PDB entry 1R4N | X-ray diffraction, 3.60 A resolution | chains A and B of the 3 polymer chains in the assembly

# Chain A
Molecule: amyloid beta precursor protein-binding protein 1
Source organism: Homo sapiens
UniProt: Q13564 (ULA1_HUMAN); residue numbers follow UniProt; this construct covers 1-253, 259-534
Amino-acid sequence (529 residues; numbered 1 to 534; 5 numbers in that range are skipped by the numbering (no residue carries them; nothing is unmodelled there); the number before each row is that of its first residue):
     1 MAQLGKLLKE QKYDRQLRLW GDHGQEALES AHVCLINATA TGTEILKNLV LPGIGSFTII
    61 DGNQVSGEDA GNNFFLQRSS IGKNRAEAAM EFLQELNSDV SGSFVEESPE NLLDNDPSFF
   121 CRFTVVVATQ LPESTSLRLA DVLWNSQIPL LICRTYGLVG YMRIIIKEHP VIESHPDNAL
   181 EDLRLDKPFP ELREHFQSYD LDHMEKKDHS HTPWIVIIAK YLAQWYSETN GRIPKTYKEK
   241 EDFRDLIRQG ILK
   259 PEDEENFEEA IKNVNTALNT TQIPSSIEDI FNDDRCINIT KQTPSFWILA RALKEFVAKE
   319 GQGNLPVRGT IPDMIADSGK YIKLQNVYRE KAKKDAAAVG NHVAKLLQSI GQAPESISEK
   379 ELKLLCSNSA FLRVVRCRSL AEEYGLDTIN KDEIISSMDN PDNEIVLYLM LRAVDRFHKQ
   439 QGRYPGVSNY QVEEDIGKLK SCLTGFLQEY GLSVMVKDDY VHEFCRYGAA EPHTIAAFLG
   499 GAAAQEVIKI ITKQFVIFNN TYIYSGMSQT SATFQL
Unresolved in the structure: 1-5, 200-207
UniProt features mapped onto this chain:
  - region: Asp331 to Asn344 (Interaction with UBA3)
  - site: His211 (Interaction with UBA3)
  - modified residue: Ala2 (N-acetylalanine), Lys6 (N6-acetyllysine), Lys341 (N6-acetyllysine)
  - natural variant: Leu49 (L49F: In NEDFIH; uncertain significance), Arg85 (R85Q: In NEDFIH; uncertain significance), Cys294 (C294W: In NEDFIH; uncertain significance), Arg430 (R430Q: In NEDFIH; uncertain significance)
  - mutagenesis: Asp331 (D331A: Impairs the formation of the NEDD8-UBA3 thioester)
From the paper describing this entry:
  - binding site for the ligand ATP: Arg15
  - catalytic residues: Arg15 (proposed by the authors, not directly observed)

# Chain B
Molecule: ubiquitin-activating enzyme E1C
Source organism: Homo sapiens
UniProt: Q8TBC4 (UBA3_HUMAN); the author numbering skips numbers that UniProt does not, so the offset changes along the chain: 12-396 = UniProt 33-417; 600-608 = UniProt 418-426; 693-706 = UniProt 427-440; 800-802 = UniProt 441-443; 1 more segments
Amino-acid sequence (431 residues; each row starts with the number of its first residue; note: 476 numbers in that range are skipped by the numbering (no residue carries them; nothing is unmodelled there)):
    12 DWEGRWNHVK KFLERSGPFT HPDFEPSTES LQFLLDTCKV LVIGAGGLGC ELLKNLALSG
    72 FRQIHVIDMD TIDVSNLNRQ FLFRPKDIGR PKAEVAAEFL NDRVPNCNVV PHFNKIQDFN
   132 DTFYRQFHII VCGLDSIIAR RWINGMLISL LNYEDGVLDP SSIVPLIDGG TEGFKGNARV
   192 ILPGMTACIE CTLELYPPQV NFPMATIASM PRLPEHCIEY VRMLQWPKEQ PFGEGVPLDG
   252 DDPEHIQWIF QKSLERASQY NIRGVTYRLT QGVVKRIIPA VASTNAVIAA VCATEVFKIA
   312 TSAYIPLNNY LVFNDVDGLY TYTFEAERKE NCPACSQLPQ NIQFSPSAKL QEVLDYLTNS
   372 ASLQMKSPAI TATLEGKNRT LYLQS
   600 VTSIEERTR
   693 PNLSKTLKEL GLVD
   800 GQE
   899 LAVADVTTPQ TVLFKLHFTS
Unresolved in the structure: 385-388, 693-699, 899, 918
Construct notes: engineered mutation Ala150 (Cys237 in Q8TBC4)
Ligand contacts: ATP (adenosine-5'-triphosphate): Gly55, Ala56, Gly57, Asp79, Met80, Asp81, Asn87, Arg90, Gln91, Lys103, Asn125, Lys126, Ile127, Gln128, Gly144, Leu145, Asp146, Ser147, Ala150, Ile288, Ile289
UniProt features mapped onto this chain:
  - region: His32 to Cys49 (Interaction with UBE2M N-terminus), Arg136 to Ile140 (Interaction with UBE2M N-terminus), Pro171 to Met196 (Interaction with UBE2M N-terminus), Leu206 to Pro208 (Interaction with NEDD8), Met221 to His227 (Interaction with NAE1), Tyr271 to Arg274 (Interaction with NAE1), Ile310 to Pro317 (Interaction with UBE2M N-terminus), Tyr331 to Glu336 (Interaction with NEDD8)
  - site: Arg190 (Determines specificity for NEDD8)
From the paper describing this entry:
  - binding site for ATP: Ala56, Gly57, Asp79, Met80, Asp81, Asn87, Arg90, Gln91, Lys103, Ile127, Gln128, Leu145, Asp146, Ala150
  - catalytic residues: Arg90, Lys103, Asp146 (proposed by the authors, not directly observed)
  - specificity-determining residues: Arg190
  - mutagenesis - R190Q: increased catalytic activity on ubiquitin
  - mutagenesis - R190Q: increased catalytic activity on NEDD8 A72R mutant

# Chain A / chain B interface
Contacting residue pairs - 151 pairs, chain A then chain B:
  Glu10(A) with Arg279(B), salt bridge
  Gln11(A) with Ser86(B)
  Lys12(A) with Asn89(B)
  Asp14(A) with Gln282(B)
  Arg15(A) with Ser86(B), hydrogen bond; Arg90(B); Ile288(B); Pro290(B); Ala291(B), hydrogen bond (backbone-backbone)
  Gln16(A) with Asn89(B); Ala291(B); Val292(B)
  Leu17(A) with Arg279(B)
  Arg18(A) with Arg279(B), hydrogen bond (side chain-backbone); Gln282(B); Gly283(B); Ile288(B)
  Leu19(A) with Phe185(B), hydrophobic; Pro290(B), hydrophobic; Val292(B), hydrophobic
  Asp22(A) with Arg279(B), salt bridge
  Glu44(A) with Glu62(B); Lys65(B), salt bridge
  Lys47(A) with Glu62(B), salt bridge; Lys65(B)
  Asn48(A) with Ala293(B); Ala297(B)
  Leu51(A) with Asn89(B); Phe92(B), hydrophobic
  Gly67(A) with Trp13(B), hydrogen bond (backbone-side chain); Glu14(B)
  Glu68(A) with Gly15(B); Asn18(B); His19(B)
  Ala70(A) with Trp13(B), hydrophobic
  Gly71(A) with Trp13(B); Arg16(B)
  Asn72(A) with His19(B), hydrogen bond
  Phe74(A) with Lys65(B); Leu69(B); Phe92(B), hydrophobic; Leu93(B), hydrophobic; Phe110(B), hydrophobic; Arg114(B), hydrogen bond (backbone-side chain)
  Gln77(A) with Asp113(B); Arg114(B)
  Arg78(A) with Asp12(B), salt bridge; Trp13(B)
  Phe92(A) with Arg114(B)
  Glu95(A) with Arg95(B), salt bridge
  Leu96(A) with Phe92(B), hydrophobic; Arg95(B)
  Leu158(A) with Phe23(B), hydrophobic; Tyr315(B), hydrophobic
  Met162(A) with Leu330(B), hydrophobic
  Asp177(A) with Lys186(B), salt bridge; Asn325(B); Val327(B)
  His211(A) with Met221(B)
  Asp331(A) with Arg223(B), salt bridge; Leu224(B); His227(B)
  Met332(A) with Arg223(B), hydrogen bond (backbone-side chain)
  Ile333(A) with Arg223(B)
  Ala334(A) with Met221(B); Arg223(B), hydrogen bond (backbone-side chain)
  Ser336(A) with Met221(B); Pro222(B), hydrogen bond (side chain-backbone); Tyr271(B)
  Tyr339(A) with Arg223(B)
  Ile340(A) with Tyr271(B); Asn272(B); Ile273(B), hydrophobic
  Arg347(A) with Arg274(B)
  Arg391(A) with Asp328(B), salt bridge
  Gly444(A) with Arg26(B), hydrogen bond (backbone-side chain)
  Val445(A) with Lys22(B); Arg26(B), hydrogen bond (backbone-side chain)
  Ser446(A) with Arg26(B), hydrogen bond (backbone-side chain)
  Asn447(A) with Glu25(B); Arg26(B)
  Asp477(A) with Pro29(B); Phe30(B)
  Tyr478(A) with Phe30(B), hydrophobic
  His480(A) with Pro29(B)
  Glu481(A) with Pro29(B); Phe30(B); Tyr315(B), hydrogen bond
  Cys483(A) with Arg26(B), hydrogen bond (backbone-side chain)
  Arg484(A) with Lys22(B); Phe23(B), hydrogen bond (side chain-backbone); Arg26(B), hydrogen bond (backbone-side chain); Ser27(B); Gly28(B); Ala314(B), hydrogen bond (side chain-backbone); Tyr315(B), hydrogen bond
  Tyr485(A) with Lys22(B); Tyr315(B)
  Gly486(A) with Lys22(B); Arg26(B)
  Ala488(A) with Lys22(B)
  Glu489(A) with His19(B)
  Pro490(A) with Phe23(B), hydrophobic
  His491(A) with Lys65(B), hydrogen bond; Asn66(B); Leu69(B)
  Thr492(A) with Asn66(B); Ser70(B); Ala301(B); Ala304(B); Thr305(B), hydrogen bond
  Ala495(A) with Asn66(B); Ala301(B), hydrophobic
  Phe496(A) with Val298(B), hydrophobic; Ala301(B); Val302(B), hydrophobic
  Gly499(A) with Ser294(B); Ala297(B); Val298(B)
  Ala500(A) with Val298(B); Leu330(B), hydrophobic
  Gln503(A) with Phe185(B); Ser294(B), hydrogen bond; Asp326(B)
  Glu504(A) with Asp326(B); Leu330(B)
  Lys507(A) with Asp326(B), hydrogen bond (side chain-backbone); Gly329(B), hydrogen bond (side chain-backbone)
  Phe513(A) with Phe185(B), hydrophobic; Val327(B)
  Val514(A) with Val327(B), hydrogen bond (backbone-backbone); Asp328(B); Gly329(B), hydrogen bond (backbone-backbone)
  Phe516(A) with Gly329(B); Leu330(B)
  Tyr520(A) with Leu330(B), hydrophobic
  Gly524(A) with Lys309(B), hydrogen bond (backbone-side chain)
  Met525(A) with Phe30(B), hydrophobic; Lys309(B), hydrogen bond (backbone-side chain); Tyr315(B), hydrophobic; Ile316(B)
  Gln527(A) with Val302(B); Thr305(B); Glu306(B); Lys309(B); Leu318(B); Leu322(B); Thr334(B), hydrogen bond (backbone-side chain)
  Thr528(A) with Thr334(B)
  Ser529(A) with Thr332(B), hydrogen bond
  Thr531(A) with Leu330(B), hydrogen bond (side chain-backbone)
Other interface residues (no listed pair), chain A (84 interface residues in all): Tyr13, Trp20, Asn73, Ile81, Gly157, His175, Asp335, Val450, Ile506, Ile515, Tyr522, Ser526
Other interface residues (no listed pair), chain B (80 interface residues in all): Thr31, Phe35, Val85, Leu88, Leu111, Val115, Gly184, Lys286, Ile289, Phe324

# Summary
Chain A and chain B form an interface of 84 and 80 residues respectively, with 30 hydrogen bonds and 9 salt
bridges. Polar pairs include Glu10(A)-Arg279(B), Asp22(A)-Arg279(B) and Glu44(A)-Lys65(B). Chain B binds ATP.
From the paper: catalytic residues Arg15(A) and Arg90(B) among others; R190Q of chain B increases catalytic
activity on ubiquitin.
Chain A is amyloid beta precursor protein-binding protein 1 and chain B is ubiquitin-activating enzyme E1C,
both from Homo sapiens; the structure, APPBP1-UBA3-NEDD8, an E1-ubiquitin-like protein complex with ATP, was
determined by X-ray diffraction together with 1R4M from the same study.
